Entry 2B7H (X-ray diffraction, 2.20 A resolution); this record covers chains A and D of the 4 polymer chains in the assembly.

[Chain A]
Molecule: hemoglobin alpha chain
Source organism: Dusicyon thous
Reference sequence: P60523 (HBA_CHRBR); residue numbers follow UniProt; this construct covers 1-141
Chain sequence (141 residues; numbered 1 to 141; the number before each row is that of its first residue):
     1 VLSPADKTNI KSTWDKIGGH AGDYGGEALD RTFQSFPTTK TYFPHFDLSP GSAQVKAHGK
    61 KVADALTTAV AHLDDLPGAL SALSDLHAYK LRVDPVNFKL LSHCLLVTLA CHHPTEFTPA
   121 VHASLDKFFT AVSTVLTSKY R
Bound ions: heme Fe near His-87 (its only coordinating residue here)
Ligand contacts: heme (HEM): Thr-39, Tyr-42, Phe-43, His-45, Phe-46, His-58, Lys-61, Val-62, Ala-65, Leu-66, Leu-83, Leu-86, His-87, Leu-91, Val-93, Asn-97, Phe-98, Leu-101, Leu-105, Val-132, Leu-136
UniProt features mapped onto this chain:
  - binding site (O2): His-58
  - binding site (heme b): His-87
  - modified residue: Ser-3 (Phosphoserine), Lys-7 (N6-succinyllysine), Thr-8 (Phosphothreonine), Lys-11 (N6-succinyllysine), Lys-16 (N6-acetyllysine), Tyr-24 (Phosphotyrosine), Ser-35 (Phosphoserine), Lys-40 (N6-succinyllysine), Ser-49 (Phosphoserine), Ser-102 (Phosphoserine), Thr-108 (Phosphothreonine), Ser-124 (Phosphoserine), Thr-134 (Phosphothreonine), Thr-137 (Phosphothreonine), Ser-138 (Phosphoserine)

[Chain D]
Molecule: hemoglobin beta chain
Source organism: Dusicyon thous
Reference sequence: P60526 (HBB_CHRBR); residue numbers follow UniProt; this construct covers 1-146
Chain sequence (146 residues; numbered 1 to 146; the number before each row is that of its first residue):
     1 VHLTAEEKSL VSGLWAKVNV DEVGGEALGR LLIVYPWTQR FFDSFGDLST PDSVMSNAKV
    61 KAHGKKVLNS FSDGLKNLDN LKGTFAKLSE LHCDKLHVDP ENFKLLGNVL VCVLAHHFGK
   121 EFTPQVQAAY QKVVAGVANA LAHKYH
Unresolved in the structure: 146
Bound ions: heme Fe near His-92 (its only coordinating residue here)
Ligand contacts: heme (HEM): Leu-31, Thr-38, Phe-41, Phe-42, Ser-44, Phe-45, His-63, Lys-66, Val-67, Ser-70, Phe-71, Phe-85, Leu-88, Leu-91, His-92, Leu-96, Val-98, Asn-102, Phe-103, Leu-106, Val-137, Leu-141
UniProt features mapped onto this chain:
  - binding site (heme b): His-63, His-92
  - modified residue: Val-1 (N-acetylvaline), Ser-44 (Phosphoserine), Lys-59 (N6-acetyllysine), Lys-82 (N6-acetyllysine), Cys-93 (S-nitrosocysteine), Lys-144 (N6-acetyllysine)

[Interface between chain A and chain D]
Pairs across the interface (17):
  Thr-38(A) / His-97(D)
  Thr-41(A) / Arg-40(D)  hydrogen bond (backbone-side chain)
  Thr-41(A) / His-97(D)
  Tyr-42(A) / Arg-40(D)
  Leu-91(A) / Arg-40(D)
  Arg-92(A) / Trp-37(D)
  Arg-92(A) / Arg-40(D)
  Arg-92(A) / Asp-43(D)  salt bridge
  Val-93(A) / Trp-37(D)
  Asp-94(A) / Trp-37(D)
  Asp-94(A) / Asp-99(D)
  Asp-94(A) / Asn-102(D)  hydrogen bond
  Pro-95(A) / Trp-37(D)
  Val-96(A) / Asp-99(D)
  Val-96(A) / Glu-101(D)
  Tyr-140(A) / Pro-36(D)
  Tyr-140(A) / Trp-37(D)
Also at the interface, not in a pair above, chain D (9 interface residues in all): Gln-39

[Overview]
10 residues of chain A and 9 residues of chain D are in contact; the contacts include 2 hydrogen bonds and 1
salt bridge. Polar pairs include Arg-92(A)/Asp-43(D), Thr-41(A)/Arg-40(D) and Asp-94(A)/Asn-102(D). Ligands of
chain A: heme. Bound to chain D: heme.
Here chain A is hemoglobin alpha chain and chain D is hemoglobin beta chain, both from Dusicyon thous. Entry
2B7H (Hemoglobin from Cerdocyon thous, a canidae from Brazil, at 2.2 Angstroms resolution) was determined by
X-ray diffraction.
